Entry 5D9Q (X-ray diffraction, 4.40 A resolution (low resolution: residue-level contacts below are approximate; hydrogen-bond / salt-bridge calls are withheld)); this record covers chains E and F of the 15 polymer chains in the assembly.

== Chain E ==
Name: PGT122 light chain, Ig lambda-3 chain C regions
Source organism: Homo sapiens
Reference sequence: P0CG06 (LAC3_HUMAN); residues 109-213 here correspond to UniProt positions 2-106 (UniProt number = residue number - 107)
Sequence (211 residues; row label = number of the first residue in the row; note: 1 number in that range is skipped by the numbering (no residue carries it; nothing is unmodelled there); a row labelled like 67A-67C holds insertion residues (67A, then the next letters in order)):
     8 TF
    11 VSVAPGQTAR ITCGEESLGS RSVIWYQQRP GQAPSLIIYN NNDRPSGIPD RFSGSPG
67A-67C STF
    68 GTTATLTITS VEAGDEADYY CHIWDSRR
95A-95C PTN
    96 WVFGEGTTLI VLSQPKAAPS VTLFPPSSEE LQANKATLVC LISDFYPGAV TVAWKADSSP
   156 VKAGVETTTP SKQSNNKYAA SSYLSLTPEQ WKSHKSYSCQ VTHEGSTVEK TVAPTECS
Disordered / not traced: 211-213
Differences from the reference sequence: conflict Val156 (Ala49 in P0CG06)
Cystine bridges: Cys23-Cys88, Cys135-Cys194

== Chain F ==
Name: PGT122 heavy chain, IgG H chain
Source organism: Homo sapiens
Reference sequence: S6B291 (S6B291_HUMAN); residues 107-214 here correspond to UniProt positions 132-239 (UniProt number = residue number + 25)
Sequence (235 residues; numbered 1 to 214 plus 21 insertion-coded residues; the number before each row is that of its first residue; a row labelled like 82A-82C holds insertion residues (82A, then the next letters in order)):
     1 QVHLQESGPG LVKPSETLSL TCQVSGTLVR DNYWSWIRQP LGKQPEWIGY VHDSGDTNYN
    61 PSLKSRVHLS LDKSKNLVSL RL
82A-82C TGV
    83 TAADSAIYYC ATTKHGRR
100A-100R IYGVVAFKEWFTYFYMDV
   101 WGKGTSVTVS SASTKGPSVF PLAPSSKSTS GGTAALGCLV KDYFPEPVTV SWNSGALTSG
   161 VHTFPAVLQS SGLYSLSSVV TVPSSSLGTQ TYICNVNHKP SNTKVDKRVE PKSC
Disordered / not traced: 127-131, 212-214
Cystine bridges: Cys22-Cys92, Cys138-Cys194

== Interface between chain E and chain F ==
Residue-residue contacts - 76 pairs, chain E then chain F:
  Ser30(E) with Tyr100B(F); Phe100K(F)
  Arg31(E) with Arg100(F)
  Ser32(E) with Phe100K(F); Tyr100M(F)
  Ile34(E) with Tyr100M(F)
  Tyr36(E) with Tyr100O(F); Met100P(F)
  Gln38(E) with Gln39(F)
  Gln42(E) with Tyr91(F)
  Ala43(E) with Tyr91(F); Gly102(F)
  Pro44(E) with Trp101(F)
  Leu46(E) with Tyr100O(F); Met100P(F)
  Asn50(E) with Arg100(F); Tyr100M(F)
  Gly67(E) with Arg100(F)
  Tyr87(E) with Gln39(F); Lys43(F); Gln44(F); Pro45(F)
  His89(E) with Trp47(F)
  Trp91(E) with Phe100K(F); Thr100L(F); Tyr100M(F); Phe100N(F)
  Ser93(E) with Tyr100B(F)
  Trp96(E) with Glu46(F); Trp47(F); Gly49(F); Asn58(F); Tyr59(F); Asn60(F); Pro61(F)
  Val97(E) with Gln44(F); Glu46(F)
  Phe98(E) with Gln44(F); Pro45(F)
  Gly99(E) with Gln44(F)
  Phe119(E) with Leu122(F); Ala123(F); Ser125(F)
  Pro120(E) with Ser125(F)
  Ser122(E) with Phe120(F); Pro121(F)
  Glu124(E) with Phe120(F); Lys207(F)
  Glu125(E) with Phe120(F); Lys141(F)
  Lys130(E) with Lys141(F); Asp142(F)
  Ala131(E) with Lys141(F)
  Thr132(E) with Lys141(F)
  Val134(E) with Ser177(F)
  Leu136(E) with Phe164(F)
  Ile137(E) with Phe164(F)
  Glu161(E) with Val167(F); Gln169(F)
  Thr163(E) with Pro165(F); Ala166(F); Val167(F)
  Ser166(E) with Pro165(F)
  Gln168(E) with His162(F); Thr163(F)
  Lys172(E) with His162(F)
  Ala174(E) with His162(F); Phe164(F)
  Ala175(E) with Phe164(F)
  Ser176(E) with Phe164(F); Pro165(F)
  Tyr178(E) with Leu139(F); Val167(F); Ser175(F); Leu176(F); Ser177(F)
Also at the interface, not in a pair above, chain E (49 interface residues in all): Tyr49, Asn51, Asn95C, Glu100, Ser138, Thr162, Thr164, Tyr173, Ser180
Also at the interface, not in a pair above, chain F (49 interface residues in all): Ile48, Tyr50, Asp100Q, Val119, Pro124, Ala135, Ser170, Val179

== Summary ==
Chain E and chain F each contribute 49 residues to their interface.
Here chain E is PGT122 light chain, Ig lambda-3 chain C regions and chain F is PGT122 heavy chain, IgG H
chain, both from Homo sapiens. Entry 5D9Q (Crystal Structure of the BG505 SOSIP gp140 HIV-1 Env trimer in
Complex with the Broadly Neutralizing ...) was determined by X-ray diffraction (same publication as 5KZC).
